PDB entry 3BNH | X-ray diffraction, 1.75 A resolution | chain A

# Chain A
Name: Cytochrome c-552
Organism: Wolinella succinogenes
Notes: EC 1.7.2.2
Reference sequence: Q9S1E5 (NRFA_WOLSU); residues 23-507 here = UniProt positions 23-507
Chain sequence (485 residues; each row starts with the number of its first residue):
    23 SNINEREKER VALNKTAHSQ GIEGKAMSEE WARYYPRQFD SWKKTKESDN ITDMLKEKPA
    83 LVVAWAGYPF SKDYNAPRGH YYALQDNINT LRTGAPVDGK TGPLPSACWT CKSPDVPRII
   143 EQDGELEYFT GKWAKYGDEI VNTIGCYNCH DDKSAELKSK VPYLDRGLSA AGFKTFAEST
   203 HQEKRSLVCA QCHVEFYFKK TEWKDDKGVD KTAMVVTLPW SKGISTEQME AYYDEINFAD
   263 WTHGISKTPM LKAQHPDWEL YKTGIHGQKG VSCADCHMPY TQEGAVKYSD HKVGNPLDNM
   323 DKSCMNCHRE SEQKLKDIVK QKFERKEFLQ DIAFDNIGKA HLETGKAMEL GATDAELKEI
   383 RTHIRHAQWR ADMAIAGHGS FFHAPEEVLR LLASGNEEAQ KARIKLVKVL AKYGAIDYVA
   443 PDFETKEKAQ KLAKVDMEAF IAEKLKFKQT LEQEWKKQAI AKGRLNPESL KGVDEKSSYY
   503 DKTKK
Unresolved in the structure: 23-36
Differences from the reference sequence: engineered mutation Phe-218 (Tyr in Q9S1E5)
UniProt features mapped onto this chain:
  - binding site (heme c): His-102, Cys-130, Cys-133, Lys-134, Cys-168, Cys-171, His-172, Cys-211, Cys-214, His-215, His-288, Cys-295, Cys-298, His-299, His-313, Cys-326, Cys-329, His-330, His-405
  - binding site (Ca(2+)): Glu-217, Lys-274, Gln-276
  - binding site (substrate): His-277
Ion coordination: heme Fe (5 sites), coordinated by His-102, Lys-134, His-172, His-215, His-288, His-299, His-313, His-330, His-405
Small-molecule neighbours:
  - Ca2+ (CA): Glu-217, Phe-218, Tyr-219, Tyr-255, Asp-262, Lys-274, Ala-275, Gln-276
  - heme (HEM), molecule 1: Ser-50, Trp-53, Tyr-57, Gln-60, Phe-61, Trp-64, Ile-166, Gly-167, Cys-168, Cys-171, His-172, Leu-179, His-203, Arg-207, Val-210, Ala-296, Met-300, Tyr-302, Lys-309, Tyr-310, Ser-311, His-313
  - heme (HEM), molecule 2: Ser-70, Ala-98, Pro-99, Arg-100, Gly-101, His-102, Tyr-104, Ala-105, Asp-108, Cys-133, Lys-134, Ile-166, Asn-170, Cys-171, Val-210, Cys-211, Gln-213, Cys-214, His-215, Cys-295, His-299, Met-300, Val-315, Gly-316
  - heme (HEM), molecule 3: Tyr-96, Asn-97, Ala-98, Pro-99, Asp-108, Asn-109, Thr-112, Arg-114, Thr-115, Leu-126, Ala-129, Cys-130, Thr-132, Cys-133, Lys-134, Tyr-185, Gln-213, Cys-214, His-215, Val-216, Phe-218, Phe-220, Val-238, His-277, Asp-279, Ala-398, His-400
  - heme (HEM), molecule 4: Pro-99, Cys-211, His-215, Asp-279, Trp-280, Tyr-283, His-288, Val-293, Ser-294, Cys-295, Cys-298, His-299, Asn-317, Pro-318, Leu-319, Val-341, His-400, Gly-401, Phe-403, Phe-404, His-405
  - heme (HEM), molecule 5: Ile-287, His-288, Lys-291, Val-293, Asp-297, Cys-298, Pro-318, Leu-319, Met-322, Ser-325, Cys-326, Cys-329, His-330, Leu-337, Ile-340, Val-341, Lys-344, Phe-404, Pro-407, Glu-408
  - nitrite ion (NO2): Phe-92, Arg-114, Lys-134, Phe-218, Gln-276, His-277

# Summary
Ligands of chain A: nitrite ion, Ca2+ and 5 copies of heme. His-102 and His-215 form the heme Fe site. UniProt
lists 19 heme c-binding residues, 3 Ca2+-binding residues and substrate-binding residue His-277.
Chain A is Cytochrome c-552 (Wolinella succinogenes); the structure, W. succinogenes NrfA Y218F Nitrite
Complex, was determined by X-ray diffraction together with 3BNF, 3BNG and 3BNJ from the same study.
